3LJA - chains A and J of the 10 polymer chains in the assembly; structure by X-ray diffraction, 2.75 A resolution.

Chain A:
Molecule: Histone H3.2
Organism: Xenopus laevis
UniProt: P84233 (H32_XENLA); residues 1-135 here correspond to UniProt positions 2-136 (UniProt number = residue number + 1)
Sequence (135 residues; each row starts with the number of its first residue):
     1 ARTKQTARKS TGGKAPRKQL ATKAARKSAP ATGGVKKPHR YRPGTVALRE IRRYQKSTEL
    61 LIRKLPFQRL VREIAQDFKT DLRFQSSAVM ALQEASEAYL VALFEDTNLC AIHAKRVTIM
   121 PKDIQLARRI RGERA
Disordered / not traced: 1-36
UniProt features mapped onto this chain:
  - modified residue: Arg2 (Asymmetric dimethylarginine), Thr3 (Phosphothreonine), Lys4 (Allysine), Gln5 (5-glutamyl dopamine), Thr6 (Phosphothreonine), Arg8 (Citrulline), Lys9 (N6,N6,N6-trimethyllysine), Ser10 (ADP-ribosylserine), Thr11 (Phosphothreonine), Lys14 (N6-(2-hydroxyisobutyryl)lysine), Arg17 (Asymmetric dimethylarginine), Lys18 (N6-(2-hydroxyisobutyryl)lysine), Lys23 (N6-(2-hydroxyisobutyryl)lysine), Arg26 (Citrulline), Lys27 (N6,N6,N6-trimethyllysine), Ser28 (ADP-ribosylserine), Lys36 (N6,N6,N6-trimethyllysine), Lys37 (N6-methyllysine), Tyr41 (Phosphotyrosine), Lys56 (N6,N6,N6-trimethyllysine) and 8 more in UniProt
  - lipidation: Cys110 (S-palmitoyl cysteine)

Chain J:
Molecule: 147-nt DNA strand
Sequence (147 nucleotides; row label = number of the first residue in the row; numbers below 1 keep their minus sign (DA-73 is residue -73)):
   -73 ATCAATATCC ACCTGCAGAT ACTACCAAAA GTGTATTTGG AAACTGCTCC ATCAAAAGGC
   -13 ATGTTCAGCT GGATTCCAGC TGAACATGCC TTTTGATGGA GCAGTTTCCA AATACACTTT
    47 TGGTAGTATC TGCAGGTGGA TATTGAT
Metal / ion sites: Mn2+ site 1 near DG-56 (its only coordinating residue here); Mn2+ site 2: DG-35, DG-34; Mn2+ site 3 near DG-34 (its only coordinating residue here); Mn2+ site 4 near DG-6 (its only coordinating residue here); Mn2+ site 5 near DG-3 (its only coordinating residue here); Mn2+ site 6 near DA4 (its only coordinating residue here); Mn2+ site 7 near DC11 (its only coordinating residue here); Mn2+ site 8 near DG27 (its only coordinating residue here); Mn2+ site 9 near DG48 (its only coordinating residue here); Mn2+ site 10 near DG61 (its only coordinating residue here)

Interface between chain A and chain J:
Contacting residue pairs (29; chain A residue first):
  His39(A) - DA-69(J)  phosphate contact
  His39(A) - DT-68(J)  phosphate contact
  Arg40(A) - DG8(J)  base contact
  Arg40(A) - DA9(J)  hydrogen bond to the base
  Arg40(A) - DA10(J)  hydrogen bond to the sugar
  Tyr41(A) - DT-68(J)  sugar contact
  Tyr41(A) - DA-67(J)  sugar contact
  Tyr41(A) - DA9(J)  sugar contact
  Tyr41(A) - DA10(J)  hydrogen bond to the phosphate
  Arg42(A) - DA9(J)  sugar contact
  Pro43(A) - DG8(J)  phosphate contact
  Pro43(A) - DA9(J)  sugar contact
  Gly44(A) - DG8(J)  hydrogen bond to the phosphate
  Gly44(A) - DA9(J)  hydrogen bond to the phosphate
  Thr45(A) - DA9(J)  hydrogen bond to the phosphate
  Val46(A) - DA9(J)  hydrogen bond to the phosphate
  Val46(A) - DA10(J)  phosphate contact
  Ala47(A) - DA9(J)  hydrogen bond to the phosphate
  Arg49(A) - DA-67(J)  phosphate contact
  Arg49(A) - DT-66(J)  phosphate contact
  Arg63(A) - DT17(J)  sugar contact
  Arg63(A) - DT18(J)  phosphate contact
  Lys64(A) - DT18(J)  hydrogen bond to the phosphate
  Leu65(A) - DT17(J)  phosphate contact
  Leu65(A) - DT18(J)  hydrogen bond to the phosphate
  Pro66(A) - DT17(J)  phosphate contact
  Arg69(A) - DT17(J)  salt bridge to the phosphate
  Arg83(A) - DA26(J)  sugar contact
  Arg83(A) - DG27(J)  salt bridge to the phosphate
Interface residues without a listed pair, chain A (17 interface residues in all): Thr118
Interface residues without a listed pair, chain J (13 interface residues in all): DT7, DC16

Summary:
The interface between chain A and chain J involves 17 residues on one side and 13 on the other, with 10
hydrogen bonds and 2 salt bridges. Polar contacts include Arg40(A)-DA9(J), Arg40(A)-DA10(J) and
Tyr41(A)-DA10(J). The Mn2+ site 2 is built by DG-35(J) and DG-34(J).
Here chain A is Histone H3.2 (Xenopus laevis) and chain J is a 147-nt DNA strand. Entry 3LJA (Using Soft
X-Rays for a Detailed Picture of Divalent Metal Binding in the Nucleosome) was determined by X-ray
diffraction.
